PDB entry 5NQ0 | X-ray diffraction, 1.10 A resolution | chains A and C of the 3 polymer chains in the assembly

Chain A:
Name: MHC class I antigen
Organism: Sus scrofa
Reference sequence: B1PJV3 (B1PJV3_PIG); residues 2-276 here correspond to UniProt positions 22-296 (UniProt number = residue number + 20)
Amino-acid sequence (275 residues; row label = number of the first residue in the row):
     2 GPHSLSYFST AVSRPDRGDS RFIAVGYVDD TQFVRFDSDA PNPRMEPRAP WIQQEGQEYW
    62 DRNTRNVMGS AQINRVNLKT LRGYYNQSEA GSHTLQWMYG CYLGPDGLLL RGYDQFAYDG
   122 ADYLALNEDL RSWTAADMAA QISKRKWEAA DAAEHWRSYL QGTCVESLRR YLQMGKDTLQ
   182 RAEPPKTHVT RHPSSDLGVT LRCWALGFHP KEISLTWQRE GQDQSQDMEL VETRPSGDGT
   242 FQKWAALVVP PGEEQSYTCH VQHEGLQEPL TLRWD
Disulfides: Cys102-Cys165, Cys204-Cys260

Chain C:
Name: Asp-phe-glu-arg-glu-gly-tyr-ser-leu
Amino-acid sequence (9 residues; each row starts with the number of its first residue):
     1 DFEREGYSL

How chain A and chain C interact:
Contacting residue pairs (46; chain A residue first):
  Leu6(A) - Asp1(C)
  Tyr8(A) - Asp1(C)  hydrogen bond (side chain-backbone)
  Tyr8(A) - Phe2(C)  hydrogen bond (side chain-backbone)
  Met46(A) - Phe2(C)  hydrophobic
  Tyr60(A) - Asp1(C)
  Arg63(A) - Asp1(C)  salt bridge
  Asn64(A) - Asp1(C)  hydrogen bond
  Asn64(A) - Phe2(C)  hydrogen bond (side chain-backbone)
  Asn67(A) - Phe2(C)  hydrogen bond (side chain-backbone)
  Asn67(A) - Arg4(C)
  Val68(A) - Phe2(C)  hydrophobic
  Ser71(A) - Phe2(C)
  Ser71(A) - Arg4(C)
  Ser71(A) - Glu5(C)  hydrogen bond (side chain-backbone)
  Ile74(A) - Glu5(C)
  Ile74(A) - Tyr7(C)
  Ile74(A) - Ser8(C)
  Asn78(A) - Ser8(C)
  Asn78(A) - Leu9(C)  hydrogen bond (side chain-backbone)
  Thr81(A) - Leu9(C)
  Leu82(A) - Leu9(C)  hydrophobic
  Tyr85(A) - Leu9(C)  hydrogen bond (side chain-backbone)
  Trp98(A) - Phe2(C)  hydrophobic
  Trp98(A) - Glu5(C)
  Tyr100(A) - Phe2(C)
  Tyr100(A) - Glu3(C)  hydrogen bond (side chain-backbone)
  Phe117(A) - Glu5(C)
  Leu125(A) - Leu9(C)  hydrophobic
  Ser144(A) - Leu9(C)  hydrogen bond (side chain-backbone)
  Lys147(A) - Ser8(C)  hydrogen bond (side chain-backbone)
  Lys147(A) - Leu9(C)  hydrogen bond (side chain-backbone)
  Trp148(A) - Glu5(C)
  Trp148(A) - Tyr7(C)
  Trp148(A) - Ser8(C)  hydrogen bond (side chain-backbone)
  Trp148(A) - Leu9(C)  hydrophobic
  Ala151(A) - Tyr7(C)  hydrophobic
  Ala153(A) - Tyr7(C)  hydrophobic
  His156(A) - Glu3(C)
  His156(A) - Arg4(C)  hydrogen bond (side chain-backbone)
  Trp157(A) - Glu3(C)
  Trp157(A) - Arg4(C)
  Trp157(A) - Glu5(C)
  Tyr160(A) - Asp1(C)  hydrogen bond (side chain-backbone)
  Tyr160(A) - Glu3(C)
  Ser168(A) - Asp1(C)  hydrogen bond (side chain-backbone)
  Tyr172(A) - Asp1(C)  hydrogen bond (side chain-backbone)
Interface residues without a listed pair, chain A (33 interface residues in all): Ser10, Ala25, Leu96, Tyr124, Thr164
Interface residues without a listed pair, chain C (9 interface residues in all): Gly6

In short:
Chain A and chain C form an interface of 33 and 9 residues respectively; the contacts include 17 hydrogen
bonds and 1 salt bridge. Among the polar pairs are Arg63(A)-Asp1(C), Tyr8(A)-Asp1(C) and Tyr8(A)-Phe2(C).
Here chain A is MHC class I antigen (Sus scrofa) and chain C is Asp-phe-glu-arg-glu-gly-tyr-ser-leu. Entry
5NQ0 (Porcine (Sus scrofa) Major Histocompatibility Complex, class I, presenting DFEREGYSL) was determined by
X-ray diffraction together with 5NPZ, 5NQ1, 5NQ2 and 5NQ3 from the same study.
